Entry 6BBN (X-ray diffraction, 3.51 A resolution); this record covers chains C and D of the 6 polymer chains in the assembly.

[Chain C]
Protein: Tubulin alpha-1B chain
From: Bos taurus
Reference sequence: P81947 (TBA1B_BOVIN); residue numbers follow UniProt; this construct covers 1-451
Chain sequence (451 residues; numbered 1 to 451; the number before each row is that of its first residue):
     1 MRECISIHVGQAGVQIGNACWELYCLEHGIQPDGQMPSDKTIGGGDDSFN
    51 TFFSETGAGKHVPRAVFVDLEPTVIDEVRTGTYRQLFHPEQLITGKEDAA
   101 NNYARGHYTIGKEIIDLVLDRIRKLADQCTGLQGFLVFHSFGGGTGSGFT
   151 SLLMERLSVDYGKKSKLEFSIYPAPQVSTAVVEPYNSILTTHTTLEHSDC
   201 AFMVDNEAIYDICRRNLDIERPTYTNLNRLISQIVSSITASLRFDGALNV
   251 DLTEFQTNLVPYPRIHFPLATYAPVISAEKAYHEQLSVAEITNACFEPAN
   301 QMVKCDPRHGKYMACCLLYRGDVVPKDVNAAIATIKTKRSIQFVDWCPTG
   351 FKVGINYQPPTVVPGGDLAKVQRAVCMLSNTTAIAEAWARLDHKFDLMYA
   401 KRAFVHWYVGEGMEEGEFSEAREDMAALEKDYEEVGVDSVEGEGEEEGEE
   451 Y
Unresolved in the structure: 42-45, 441-451
Bound ions: Mg2+: Asp69 (together with GTP)
Small-molecule neighbours: GTP (guanosine-5'-triphosphate): Gly10, Gln11, Ala12, Gln15, Ile16, Asp69, Asp98, Ala99, Ala100, Asn101, Ser140, Gly142, Gly143, Gly144, Thr145, Gly146, Ile171, Pro173, Ala174, Val177, Ser178, Thr179, Glu183, Asn206, Tyr224, Leu227, Asn228, Ile231

[Chain D]
Protein: Tubulin beta-2B chain
From: Bos taurus
Reference sequence: Q6B856 (TBB2B_BOVIN); the author numbering skips numbers that UniProt does not, so the offset changes along the chain: 1-44 = UniProt 1-44; 47-360 = UniProt 45-358; 369-455 = UniProt 359-445
Chain sequence (445 residues; row label = number of the first residue in the row; note: 10 numbers in that range are skipped by the numbering (no residue carries them; nothing is unmodelled there)):
     1 MREIVHIQAGQCGNQIGAKFWEVISDEHGIDPTGSYHGDSDLQL
    47 ERINVYYNEATGNKYVPRAILVDLEPGTMDSVRSGPFGQIFRPDNFVFGQ
    97 SGAGNNWAKGHYTEGAELVDSVLDVVRKESESCDCLQGFQLTHSLGGGTG
   147 SGMGTLLISKIREEYPDRIMNTFSVMPSPKVSDTVVEPYNATLSVHQLVE
   197 NTDETYCIDNEALYDICFRTLKLTTPTYGDLNHLVSATMSGVTTCLRFPG
   247 QLNADLRKLAVNMVPFPRLHFFMPGFAPLTSRGSQQYRALTVPELTQQMF
   297 DSKNMMAACDPRHGRYLTVAAIFRGRMSMKEVDEQMLNVQNKNSSYFVEW
   347 IPNNVKTAVCDIPP
   369 RGLKMSATFIGNSTAIQELFKRISEQFTAMFRRKAFLHWYTGEGMDEMEF
   419 TEAESNMNDLVSEYQQYQDATADEQGEFEEEEGEDEA
Unresolved in the structure: 442-455
Small-molecule neighbours: GDP (guanosine-5'-diphosphate): Gly10, Gln11, Cys12, Gln15, Ser140, Gly142, Gly143, Gly144, Thr145, Gly146, Ser147, Val177, Ser178, Glu183, Asn206, Tyr224, Leu227, Asn228
Swiss-Prot annotation at these positions:
  - motif: Met1 to Ile4 (MREI motif)
  - binding site (GTP): Gln11, Glu71, Ser140, Gly144, Thr145, Gly146, Asn206, Asn228
  - binding site (Mg(2+)): Glu71
  - modified residue: Ser40 (Phosphoserine), Thr57 (Phosphothreonine), Lys60 (N6-acetyllysine), Ser174 (Phosphoserine), Thr287 (Phosphothreonine), Thr292 (Phosphothreonine), Arg320 (Omega-N-methylarginine), Glu448 (5-glutamyl polyglutamate)
  - cross-link (Glycyl lysine isopeptide (Lys-Gly)): Lys60 (interchain with G-Cter in ubiquitin), Lys326 (interchain with G-Cter in ubiquitin)
From the paper describing this entry:
  - conformationally variable residues (side-chain flip): Phe404, His406, Trp407

[Interface between chain C and chain D]
Residue-residue contacts (56; chain C residue first):
  Gln11(C) - Gln247(D)
  Lys96(C) - Met1(D)  hydrogen bond (backbone-backbone)
  Lys96(C) - Asp130(D)  salt bridge
  Lys96(C) - Cys131(D)
  Glu97(C) - Met1(D)
  Glu97(C) - Cys131(D)
  Glu97(C) - Arg253(D)
  Asp98(C) - Asp251(D)
  Ala100(C) - Arg253(D)
  Ala100(C) - Lys254(D)
  Ala100(C) - Val257(D)
  Asn101(C) - Lys254(D)
  Arg105(C) - Arg253(D)
  Pro175(C) - Asn349(D)
  Ser178(C) - Lys352(D)  hydrogen bond (backbone-side chain)
  Thr179(C) - Asn258(D)  hydrogen bond (backbone-side chain)
  Ala180(C) - Asn258(D)
  Ala180(C) - Lys352(D)  hydrogen bond (backbone-side chain)
  Val181(C) - Asn258(D)
  Val181(C) - Ile347(D)  hydrophobic
  Val181(C) - Pro348(D)
  Val181(C) - Asn349(D)
  Val181(C) - Asn350(D)
  Val181(C) - Lys352(D)
  Val182(C) - Val257(D)  hydrophobic
  Arg214(C) - Lys326(D)
  Glu220(C) - Lys326(D)
  Arg221(C) - Met325(D)
  Arg221(C) - Asp329(D)  salt bridge
  Tyr224(C) - Gln247(D)
  Lys394(C) - Asn349(D)
  Leu397(C) - Glu345(D)
  Leu397(C) - Trp346(D)
  Leu397(C) - Ala440(D)  hydrophobic
  Met398(C) - Trp346(D)  hydrogen bond (backbone-backbone)
  Met398(C) - Ile347(D)  hydrophobic
  Met398(C) - Pro348(D)
  Lys401(C) - Phe262(D)
  Lys401(C) - Trp346(D)
  Lys401(C) - Tyr435(D)
  Lys401(C) - Ala438(D)
  Lys401(C) - Thr439(D)  hydrogen bond (side chain-backbone)
  Lys401(C) - Ala440(D)
  Ala403(C) - Pro261(D)
  Ala403(C) - Phe262(D)  hydrophobic
  Ala403(C) - Trp346(D)  hydrophobic
  Phe404(C) - Val257(D)
  Phe404(C) - Val260(D)
  Phe404(C) - Pro261(D)  hydrogen bond (backbone-backbone)
  Phe404(C) - Ile347(D)  hydrophobic
  His406(C) - Val260(D)  hydrogen bond (side chain-backbone)
  His406(C) - Pro261(D)  hydrogen bond (side chain-backbone)
  His406(C) - Phe262(D)
  His406(C) - Pro263(D)
  Trp407(C) - Ala256(D)  hydrophobic
  Trp407(C) - Val260(D)  hydrogen bond (side chain-backbone)
Interface residues without a listed pair, chain C (26 interface residues in all): Glu411
Interface residues without a listed pair, chain D (33 interface residues in all): Arg164, Leu248, Met259, Thr314, Asp441

[Summary]
The interface between chain C and chain D involves 26 residues on one side and 33 on the other; the contacts
include 10 hydrogen bonds and 2 salt bridges. Polar pairs include Lys96(C)-Asp130(D), Arg221(C)-Asp329(D) and
Ser178(C)-Lys352(D). Chain C binds GTP. Ligands of chain D: GDP. From the paper: conformational variability at
Phe404(D), His406(D) and Trp407(D).
Here chain C is Tubulin alpha-1B chain and chain D is Tubulin beta-2B chain, both from Bos taurus. Entry 6BBN
(Crystal structure of a curved tubulin complex induced by the kinesin-13 Kif2A) was determined by X-ray
diffraction.
